PDB entry 1STX | X-ray diffraction, 2.10 A resolution | chains A and B of the 6 polymer chains in the assembly

== Chain A (and B) ==
Protein: Type II restriction enzyme EcoRV
Source organism: Escherichia coli
Notes: EC 3.1.21.4; chain B of this document is another copy of the same molecule, construct and numbering; everything in this record applies to it too
UniProt: P04390 (T2E5_ECOLI); residues 2-245 here correspond to UniProt positions 1-244 (UniProt number = residue number - 1)
Sequence (244 residues; numbered 2 to 245; the number before each row is that of its first residue):
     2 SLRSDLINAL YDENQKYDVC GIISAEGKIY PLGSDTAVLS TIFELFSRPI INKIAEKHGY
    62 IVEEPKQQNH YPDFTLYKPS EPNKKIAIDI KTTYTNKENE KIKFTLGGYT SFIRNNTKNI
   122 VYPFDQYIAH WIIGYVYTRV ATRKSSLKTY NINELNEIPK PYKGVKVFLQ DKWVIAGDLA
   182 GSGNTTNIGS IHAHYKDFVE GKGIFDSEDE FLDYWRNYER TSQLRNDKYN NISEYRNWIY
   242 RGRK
Sequence notes: engineered mutation Ala-38 (Lys37 in P04390)
Ion coordination: Mn2+ site 1: Glu-45, Asp-74, Ile-91 (shared with 1 residue of chain D); Mn2+ site 2: Glu-45, Asp-74 (shared with 1 residue of chain D); Mn2+ site 3: His-71 (shared with 1 residue of chain F); Mn2+ site 4 near Lys-102 (its only coordinating residue here)

== Interface between chain A and chain B ==
Contacting residue pairs (91):
  Glu-14(A) / Lys-29(B)  salt bridge
  Glu-14(A) / Tyr-31(B)  hydrogen bond
  Lys-17(A) / Glu-27(B)
  Tyr-18(A) / Ser-25(B)
  Tyr-18(A) / Glu-27(B)
  Tyr-18(A) / Lys-29(B)
  Tyr-18(A) / Tyr-31(B)
  Asp-19(A) / Ser-25(B)
  Asp-19(A) / Ala-26(B)  hydrogen bond (backbone-backbone)
  Asp-19(A) / Glu-27(B)  hydrogen bond (backbone-side chain)
  Val-20(A) / Ile-24(B)
  Val-20(A) / Ser-25(B)
  Cys-21(A) / Ile-24(B)  hydrogen bond (backbone-backbone)
  Cys-21(A) / Ser-25(B)
  Cys-21(A) / Ala-26(B)  hydrogen bond (side chain-backbone)
  Gly-22(A) / Ile-23(B)
  Gly-22(A) / Ile-24(B)  hydrogen bond (backbone-backbone)
  Ile-23(A) / Val-20(B)  hydrophobic
  Ile-23(A) / Gly-22(B)
  Ile-23(A) / Ile-23(B)  hydrophobic
  Ile-23(A) / Ile-43(B)  hydrophobic
  Ile-24(A) / Val-20(B)
  Ile-24(A) / Cys-21(B)  hydrogen bond (backbone-backbone)
  Ile-24(A) / Gly-22(B)  hydrogen bond (backbone-backbone)
  Ile-24(A) / Ile-24(B)  hydrophobic
  Ile-24(A) / Leu-156(B)  hydrophobic
  Ser-25(A) / Tyr-18(B)
  Ser-25(A) / Asp-19(B)
  Ser-25(A) / Val-20(B)
  Ser-25(A) / Cys-21(B)
  Ser-25(A) / Leu-156(B)
  Ala-26(A) / Asp-19(B)  hydrogen bond (backbone-backbone)
  Ala-26(A) / Cys-21(B)
  Ala-26(A) / Leu-156(B)
  Ala-26(A) / Asn-157(B)
  Ala-26(A) / Lys-161(B)
  Glu-27(A) / Lys-17(B)
  Glu-27(A) / Tyr-18(B)
  Glu-27(A) / Asp-19(B)  hydrogen bond (side chain-backbone)
  Gly-28(A) / Leu-156(B)
  Lys-29(A) / Glu-14(B)  salt bridge
  Lys-29(A) / Tyr-18(B)
  Tyr-31(A) / Glu-14(B)  hydrogen bond
  Tyr-31(A) / Tyr-18(B)
  Tyr-31(A) / Leu-46(B)
  Tyr-31(A) / Phe-47(B)
  Tyr-31(A) / Pro-50(B)  hydrophobic
  Pro-32(A) / Leu-46(B)
  Pro-32(A) / Arg-49(B)
  Leu-33(A) / Leu-46(B)
  Gly-34(A) / Leu-46(B)
  Asp-36(A) / Gln-69(B)
  Thr-37(A) / Gln-69(B)  hydrogen bond (backbone-side chain)
  Ala-38(A) / Thr-42(B)
  Val-39(A) / Thr-42(B)
  Val-39(A) / Leu-46(B)  hydrophobic
  Thr-42(A) / Ala-38(B)
  Thr-42(A) / Thr-42(B)  hydrogen bond
  Ile-43(A) / Ile-23(B)
  Leu-46(A) / Ile-23(B)  hydrophobic
  Leu-46(A) / Tyr-31(B)
  Leu-46(A) / Pro-32(B)
  Leu-46(A) / Leu-33(B)  hydrophobic
  Leu-46(A) / Gly-34(B)
  Leu-46(A) / Val-39(B)  hydrophobic
  Phe-47(A) / Tyr-31(B)
  Arg-49(A) / Pro-32(B)
  Arg-49(A) / Ser-147(B)  hydrogen bond (side chain-backbone)
  Arg-49(A) / Leu-148(B)
  Pro-50(A) / Tyr-31(B)  hydrophobic
  Pro-50(A) / Leu-148(B)
  Pro-50(A) / Thr-150(B)
  Asn-53(A) / Leu-148(B)
  Glu-65(A) / Leu-148(B)
  Gln-69(A) / Asp-36(B)
  Gln-69(A) / Thr-37(B)  hydrogen bond (side chain-backbone)
  Gln-69(A) / Tyr-95(B)
  Gln-69(A) / Arg-140(B)
  Arg-140(A) / Lys-67(B)  hydrogen bond (side chain-backbone)
  Ser-147(A) / Arg-49(B)  hydrogen bond (backbone-side chain)
  Leu-148(A) / Arg-49(B)
  Leu-148(A) / Pro-50(B)
  Leu-148(A) / Asn-53(B)
  Thr-150(A) / Pro-50(B)
  Leu-156(A) / Ile-24(B)  hydrophobic
  Leu-156(A) / Ser-25(B)
  Leu-156(A) / Ala-26(B)
  Leu-156(A) / Gly-28(B)
  Asn-157(A) / Ala-26(B)
  Lys-161(A) / Ala-26(B)
  Asn-185(A) / Asn-185(B)
Interface residues without a listed pair, chain A (43 interface residues in all): Ile-30, Thr-143, Ile-153, Thr-186
Interface residues without a listed pair, chain B (48 interface residues in all): Ile-30, Glu-65, Gln-68, Tyr-138, Thr-143, Lys-149, Ile-153, Thr-186

== Overview ==
43 residues of chain A and 48 residues of chain B are in contact; the contacts include 17 hydrogen bonds and 2
salt bridges. Among the polar pairs are Glu-14(A)/Lys-29(B), Glu-14(A)/Tyr-31(B) and Asp-19(A)/Glu-27(B).
Glu-45(A), Asp-74(A) and Ile-91(A) coordinate Mn2+ site 1.
Both chains are Type II restriction enzyme EcoRV (Escherichia coli). Entry 1STX (Structure of the K38A mutant
of EcoRV bound to cognate DNA and Mn2+) was determined by X-ray diffraction together with 1SUZ, 1SX5 and 1SX8
from the same study.
